PDB entry 3ECK | X-ray diffraction, 1.60 A resolution | chains A and D of the 4 polymer chains in the assembly

Chain A (and D):
Molecule: PROTEIN (Homoprotocatechuate 2,3-dioxygenase)
Organism: Brevibacterium fuscum
Notes: EC 1.13.11.15; chain D of this document is another copy of the same molecule, construct and numbering; everything in this record applies to it too
UniProt: Q45135 (Q45135_9MICO); numbering as in UniProt (aligned over 1-365)
Chain sequence (365 residues; row label = number of the first residue in the row):
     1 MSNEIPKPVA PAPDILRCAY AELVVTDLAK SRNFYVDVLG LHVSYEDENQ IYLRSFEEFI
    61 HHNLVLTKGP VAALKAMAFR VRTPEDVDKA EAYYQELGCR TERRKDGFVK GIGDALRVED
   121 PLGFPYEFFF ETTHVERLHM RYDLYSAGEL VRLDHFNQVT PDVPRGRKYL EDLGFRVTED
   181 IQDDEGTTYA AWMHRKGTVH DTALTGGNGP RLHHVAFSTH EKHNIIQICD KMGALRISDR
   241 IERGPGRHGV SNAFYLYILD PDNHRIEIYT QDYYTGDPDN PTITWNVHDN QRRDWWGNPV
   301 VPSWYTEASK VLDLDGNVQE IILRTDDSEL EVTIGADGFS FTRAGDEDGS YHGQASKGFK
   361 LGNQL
Disordered / not traced: 1-3, 363-365
Sequence notes: engineered mutation Leu323 (Glu in Q45135)
Bound ions: Fe2+: His155, His214, Glu267
From the paper describing this entry:
  - catalytic residues: His200
  - binding site for the ligand XXG: Tyr257
  - mutagenesis - E323L: unchanged catalytic activity

Interface between chain A and chain D:
Pairs across the interface - 20 pairs, chain A then chain D:
  Met140(A) - Ala234(D)
  Tyr142(A) - Gln227(D)  hydrogen bond (backbone-side chain)
  Tyr142(A) - Asp230(D)
  Tyr142(A) - Lys231(D)
  Tyr142(A) - Ala234(D)
  Asp143(A) - Ala234(D)
  Asp143(A) - Leu235(D)
  Tyr145(A) - Ala147(D)  hydrophobic
  Tyr145(A) - Gln227(D)
  Ala147(A) - Tyr145(D)  hydrophobic
  Ala147(A) - Ala147(D)
  His223(A) - His223(D)
  Gln227(A) - Tyr142(D)  hydrogen bond (side chain-backbone)
  Gln227(A) - Tyr145(D)
  Asp230(A) - Tyr142(D)
  Lys231(A) - Tyr142(D)
  Ala234(A) - Met140(D)
  Ala234(A) - Tyr142(D)
  Ala234(A) - Asp143(D)
  Leu235(A) - Asp143(D)
Also at the interface, not in a pair above, chain A (14 interface residues in all): Arg141, Ser146, Glu221
Also at the interface, not in a pair above, chain D (14 interface residues in all): Arg141, Ser146, Glu221

Summary:
Chain A and chain D each contribute 14 residues to their interface; the contacts include 2 hydrogen bonds. The
hydrogen-bonded pair is Tyr142(A)-Gln227(D). His155(A), His214(A) and Glu267(A) form the Fe2+ site. From the
paper: the catalytic residue His200(A); E323L of chain A leaves catalytic activity unchanged.
Chain A and chain D are both PROTEIN (Homoprotocatechuate 2,3-dioxygenase) (Brevibacterium fuscum); the
structure, Structure of E323L Homoprotocatechuate 2,3-dioxygenase from Brevibacterium fuscum in complex with
putative O-O bond cleavage intermediate ..., was determined by X-ray diffraction, deposited together with
3ECJ.
